5FUD - chain A; structure by X-ray diffraction, 1.90 A resolution.

Chain A:
Name: O-acetyl-ADP-ribose deacetylase
Source organism: Oceanobacillus iheyensis
Notes: EC 3.2.2.-, 3.5.1.-
Reference sequence: Q8EP31 (Q8EP31_OCEIH); residue numbers follow UniProt; this construct covers 1-185
Chain sequence (208 residues; numbered -22 to 185; the number before each row is that of its first residue; numbers below 1 keep their minus sign (Met-22 is residue -22)):
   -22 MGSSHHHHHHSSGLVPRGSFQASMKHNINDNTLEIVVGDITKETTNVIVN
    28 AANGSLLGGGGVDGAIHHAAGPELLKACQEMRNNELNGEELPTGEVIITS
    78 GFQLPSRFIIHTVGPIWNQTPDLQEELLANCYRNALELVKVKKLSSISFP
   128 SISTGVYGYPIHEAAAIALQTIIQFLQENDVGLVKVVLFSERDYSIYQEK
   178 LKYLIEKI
Not modelled in the structure: -22 to -4
Construct notes: expression tag (-22 to 0)
What the authors report for this chain:
  - conformationally variable residues (loop rearrangement, side-chain flip): Leu34, Gly35, Asp40
  - contacts within the chain: Gly36-Asp40
  - catalytic residues: Asn27, Asn30, Asp40, His44, Tyr134 (citing earlier work)
  - mutagenesis - N30A, D40A (4.4-fold): decreased catalytic activity
  - mutagenesis - N30A, G37V: unchanged stability
  - mutagenesis - G37V: unchanged binding to OAADPr
  - mutagenesis - G37V: decreased catalytic activity on MARylated proteins

Overview:
From the paper: catalytic residues Asn27, Asn30 and Asp40 among others; N30A and D40A reduce catalytic
activity.
Chain A is O-acetyl-ADP-ribose deacetylase (Oceanobacillus iheyensis); the structure, Oceanobacillus iheyensis
macrodomain with MES bound, was determined by X-ray diffraction (same publication as 5L9K, 5L9Q, 5LAU, 5LBP
and 5LCC).
